PDB entry 9ISK | electron microscopy, 2.73 A resolution | chains K and M of the 14 polymer chains in the assembly

== Chain K (and M) ==
Molecule: Cell division protein ZapA
Source organism: Klebsiella pneumoniae 342
Notes: chain M of this document is another copy of the same molecule, construct and numbering; everything in this record applies to it too
UniProt: B5XUC8 (ZAPA_KLEP3); numbering as in UniProt (aligned over 1-109)
Sequence (109 residues; row label = number of the first residue in the row):
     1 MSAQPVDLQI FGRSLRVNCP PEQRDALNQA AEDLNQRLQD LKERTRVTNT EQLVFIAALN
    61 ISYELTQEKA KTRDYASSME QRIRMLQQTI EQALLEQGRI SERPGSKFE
Unresolved in the structure: 1-2, 91-109 (chain M: 1-84, 104-109)
Reported in the primary citation:
  - mutagenesis - I83E: decreased binding to Cell division protein FtsZ

== Chain K / chain M interface ==
Pairs across the interface (12):
  Tyr75(K) with Ile100(M)
  Met79(K) with Glu96(M); Gln97(M)
  Glu80(K) with Gln97(M)
  Arg82(K) with Ala93(M)
  Ile83(K) with Ile90(M); Ala93(M); Leu94(M)
  Leu86(K) with Ile90(M), hydrophobic
  Gln87(K) with Ile90(M)
  Ile90(K) with Leu86(M); Gln87(M)
Interface residues without a listed pair, chain K (9 interface residues in all): Arg84

== In short ==
9 residues of chain K face 8 of chain M across their interface. The paper reports that I83E of chain K reduces
binding to Cell division protein FtsZ.
Both chains are Cell division protein ZapA (Klebsiella pneumoniae 342). Entry 9ISK (Cryo-EM structure of
KpFtsZ-ZapA complex) was determined by electron microscopy, deposited together with 9ISJ.
